Entry 7X7T (electron microscopy, 3.48 A resolution); this record covers chains G and C of the 7 polymer chains in the assembly.

[Chain G]
Name: Spike protein S1
Organism: Severe acute respiratory syndrome coronavirus 2
Reference sequence: P0DTC2 (SPIKE_SARS2); residues 324-527 here = UniProt positions 324-527
Sequence (204 residues; each row starts with the number of its first residue):
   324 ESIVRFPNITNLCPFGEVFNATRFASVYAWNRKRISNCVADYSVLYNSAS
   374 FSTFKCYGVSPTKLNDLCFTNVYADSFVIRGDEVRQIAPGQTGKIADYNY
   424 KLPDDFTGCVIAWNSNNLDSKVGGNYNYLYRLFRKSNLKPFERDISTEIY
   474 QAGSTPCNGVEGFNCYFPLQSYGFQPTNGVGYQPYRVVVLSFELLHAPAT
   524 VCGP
Unresolved in the structure: 324-332, 476-482, 527
Disulfide bonds: Cys379-Cys432
Glycans and other covalent adducts: N-acetylglucosamine (NAG) linked to Asn343
UniProt features mapped onto this chain:
  - region: Arg403 to Asp405 (Integrin-binding motif), Asn448 to Phe456 (Immunodominant HLA epitope recognized by the CD8+)
  - glycosylation: Ser325 (O-linked (HexNAc...) serine), Asn331 (N-linked (GlcNAc...) (complex) asparagine), Asn343 (N-linked (GlcNAc...) (complex) asparagine)
  - natural variant: Gly339 (G339D: In strain: Omicron/BA.1, Omicron/BA.2 and 4 more; G339H: In strain: Omicron/BA.2.75, Omicron/XBB.1.5 and 1 more), Arg346 (R346K: In strain: Mu/B.1.621; R346T: In strain: Omicron/BQ.1.1, Omicron/XBB.1.5 and 1 more), Leu368 (L368I: In strain: Omicron/XBB.1.5, Omicron/EG.5.1), Ser371 (S371F: In strain: Omicron/BA.2, Omicron/BA.2.12.1 and 6 more; S371L: In strain: Omicron/BA.1), Ser373 (S373P: In strain: Omicron/BA.1, Omicron/BA.2 and 7 more), Ser375 (S375F: In strain: Omicron/BA.1, Omicron/BA.2 and 7 more), Thr376 (T376A: In strain: Omicron/BA.2, Omicron/BA.2.12.1 and 5 more), Asp405 (D405N: In strain: Omicron/BA.2, Omicron/BA.2.12.1 and 6 more), Arg408 (R408S: In strain: Omicron/BA.2, Omicron/BA.2.12.1 and 6 more), Lys417 (K417N: In strain: Beta/B.1.351, Omicron/BA.1 and 8 more; K417T: In strain: Gamma/P.1), Asn440 (N440K: In strain: Omicron/BA.1, Omicron/BA.2 and 7 more), Lys444 (K444T: In strain: Omicron/BQ.1.1), 16 further natural variant entries in UniProt
  - mutagenesis: Asn331 (N331Q: Reduced viral infectivity), Asn343 (N343Q: Reduced viral infectivity), Leu452 (L452R: Increased resistance to neutralizing antibodies. Decreases HLA binding to NF9 epitope. Increased binding affinity to human ACE2), Tyr453 (Y453F: Decreased HLA binding to NF9 epitope. Increased binding affinity to human ACE2), Ala475 (A475V: Increased resistance to neutralizing antibodies), Val483 (V483A: Increased resistance to neutralizing antibodies), Glu484 (E484D: Increased replication in human TMEM106B overexpressing cells), Phe490 (F490L: Increased resistance to neutralizing antibodies and human covalescent sera neutralization), Gln493 (Q493N: Reduced host ACE2-binding affinity in vitro; Q493Y: Reduced host ACE2-binding affinity in vitro), Asn501 (N501T: Reduced host ACE2-binding affinity in vitro; N501Y: Increased binding affinity to human ACE2), His519 (H519P: Increased resistance to human covalescent sera neutralization)

[Chain C]
Name: X01 heavy chain
Organism: Mus musculus
Sequence (119 residues; row label = number of the first residue in the row):
     1 EIQLQQSGPELVAPGASVKVSCKASGYAFTSYNMYWVRQSHGKSLEWIGY
    51 IVPYNGGTTYNQEFKGKATLTVDKSSNTAYIHLNSLTSEDSAVYYCAKEG
   101 TYYGYDGVLADWGQGTLVT
Disulfide bonds: Cys22-Cys96

[Interface between chain G and chain C]
Pairs across the interface (22):
  Ser371(G) with Tyr105(C), hydrogen bond (backbone-side chain)
  Phe374(G) with Tyr105(C), hydrogen bond (backbone-side chain)
  Ser375(G) with Tyr102(C), hydrogen bond (side chain-backbone); Tyr103(C), hydrogen bond (side chain-backbone); Tyr105(C)
  Thr376(G) with Tyr103(C), hydrogen bond (side chain-backbone); Gly104(C)
  Phe377(G) with Tyr105(C), hydrophobic
  Lys378(G) with Glu99(C), salt bridge; Gly104(C); Asp106(C), salt bridge
  Gly404(G) with Tyr102(C)
  Asp405(G) with Tyr102(C)
  Arg408(G) with Ser31(C); Tyr32(C); Glu99(C), salt bridge; Gly100(C), hydrogen bond (side chain-backbone); Gly104(C)
  Pro412(G) with Tyr54(C), hydrogen bond (backbone-side chain)
  Gly413(G) with Tyr54(C)
  Gln414(G) with Ser31(C), hydrogen bond
  Gly504(G) with Tyr102(C)
Other interface residues (no listed pair), chain G (15 interface residues in all): Asp427, Val503
Other interface residues (no listed pair), chain C (13 interface residues in all): Thr30, Asn33, Thr101
Interface features reported in the paper:
  - pairs named by the authors: Ser371(G)-Tyr105(C) (hydrogen bond), Ser375(G)-Tyr103(C) (hydrogen bond), Ser375(G)-Tyr105(C)
  - epitope / paratope residues, chain G: Ser371(G), Ser375(G)
  - epitope / paratope residues, chain C: Tyr103(C), Tyr105(C)

[Overview]
15 residues of chain G and 13 residues of chain C are in contact, with 8 hydrogen bonds and 3 salt bridges.
Among the polar pairs are Lys378(G)-Glu99(C), Lys378(G)-Asp106(C) and Arg408(G)-Glu99(C). The authors report
hydrogen bonds between Ser371(G) and Tyr105(C) and Ser375(G) and Tyr103(C); a contact between Ser375(G) and
Tyr105(C). From the paper: epitope/paratope residues Ser371(G), Ser375(G) and Tyr103(C) among others.
Chain G is Spike protein S1 (Severe acute respiratory syndrome coronavirus 2) and chain C is X01 heavy chain
(Mus musculus); the structure, Cryo-EM structure of SARS-CoV-2 spike protein in complex with three nAbs X01,
X10 and X17, was determined by electron microscopy together with 7X7U and 7X7V from the same study.
